Entry 8G0Z (electron microscopy, 3.61 A resolution); this record covers chains F and M of the 7 polymer chains in the assembly.

== Chain F ==
Name: DnaB-like replicative helicase
Organism: Escherichia phage T4
Notes: EC 3.6.4.-
UniProt: A0A7S9SV99 (A0A7S9SV99_BPT4); residue numbers follow UniProt; this construct covers 1-432
Chain sequence (432 residues; each row starts with the number of its first residue):
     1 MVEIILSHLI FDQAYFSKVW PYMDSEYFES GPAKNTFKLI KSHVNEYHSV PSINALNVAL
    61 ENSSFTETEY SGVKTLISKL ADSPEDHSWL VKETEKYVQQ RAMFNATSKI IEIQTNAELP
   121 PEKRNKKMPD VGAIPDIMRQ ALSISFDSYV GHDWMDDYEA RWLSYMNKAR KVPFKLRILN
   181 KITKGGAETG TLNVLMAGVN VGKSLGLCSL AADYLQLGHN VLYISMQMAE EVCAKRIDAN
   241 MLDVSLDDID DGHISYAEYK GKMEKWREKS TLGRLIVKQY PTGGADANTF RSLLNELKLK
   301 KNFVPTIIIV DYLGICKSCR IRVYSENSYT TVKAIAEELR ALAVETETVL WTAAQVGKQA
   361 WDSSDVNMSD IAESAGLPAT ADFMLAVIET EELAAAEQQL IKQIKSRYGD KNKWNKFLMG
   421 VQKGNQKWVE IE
Sequence notes: engineered mutation Gln227 (Glu in A0A7S9SV99)
Ligand contacts: ATP-gamma-S: Gly198, Val199, Asn200, Val201, Gly202, Lys203, Ser204, Leu205, Gln227, Arg236, Leu246, Asp247, Asp250, Asp311, Lys423, Gln426

== Chain M ==
Molecule: 12-nt DNA strand
Sequence (12 nucleotides; row label = number of the first residue in the row):
     6 TTTTTTTTTT TT

== How chain F and chain M interact ==
Pairs across the interface (7; chain F residue first):
  Asn327(F) - DT6(M)  base contact
  Tyr329(F) - DT6(M)  phosphate contact
  Tyr329(F) - DT7(M)  phosphate contact
  Lys358(F) - DT9(M)  salt bridge to the phosphate
  Ala372(F) - DT7(M)  phosphate contact
  Ala372(F) - DT8(M)  phosphate contact
  Ala375(F) - DT7(M)  hydrogen bond to the phosphate
Other interface residues (no listed pair), chain F (9 interface residues in all): Ser328, Ile371, Glu373, Ser374
Other interface residues (no listed pair), chain M (5 interface residues in all): DT10

== In short ==
Chain F and chain M form an interface of 9 and 5 residues respectively, with 1 hydrogen bond and 1 salt
bridge. Polar contacts include Ala375(F)-DT7(M) and Lys358(F)-DT9(M). Chain F binds ATP-gamma-S.
Here chain F is DnaB-like replicative helicase (Escherichia phage T4) and chain M is a 12-nt DNA strand. Entry
8G0Z (Mutant bacteriophage T4 gp41 helicase hexamer bound with single strand DNA and ATPgammaS in the stalled
...) was determined by electron microscopy (same publication as 8DTP, 8DUE, 8DVF, 8DVI, 8DW6, 8DWJ and 8GAO).
